PDB entry 6FQ5 | electron microscopy, 3.80 A resolution | chains G and J of the 10 polymer chains in the assembly

[Chain G]
Molecule: Histone H2A
From: Xenopus laevis
UniProtKB: Q6AZJ8 (Q6AZJ8_XENLA); residues 9-118 here correspond to UniProt positions 10-119 (UniProt number = residue number + 1)
Chain sequence (110 residues; numbered 9 to 118; the number before each row is that of its first residue):
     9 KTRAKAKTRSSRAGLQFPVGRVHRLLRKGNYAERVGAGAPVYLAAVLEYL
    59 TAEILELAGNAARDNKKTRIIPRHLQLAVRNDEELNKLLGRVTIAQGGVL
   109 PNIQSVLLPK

[Chain J]
Molecule: 147-nt DNA strand
From: synthetic construct
Sequence (147 nucleotides; numbered -73 to 73; the number before each row is that of its first residue; numbers below 1 keep their minus sign (DC-73 is residue -73)):
   -73 CTGGAGAATCCCGGTGCCGAGGCCGCTCAATTGGTCGTAGACAGCTCTAG
   -23 CACCGCTTAAACGCACGTACGCGCTGTCCCCCGCGTTTTAACCGCCAAGG
    27 GGATTACTCCCTAGTCTCCAGGCACGTGTCAGATATATACATCCTGT

[How chain G and chain J interact]
Pairs across the interface (15; chain G residue first):
  Lys9(G) with DG-41(J), phosphate contact
  Arg11(G) with DT-42(J), hydrogen bond to the base; DG-41(J), hydrogen bond to the sugar
  Ala14(G) with DT-43(J), phosphate contact
  Lys15(G) with DT-43(J), sugar contact; DT-42(J), salt bridge to the phosphate
  Thr16(G) with DT-43(J), phosphate contact
  Arg17(G) with DT-43(J), salt bridge to the phosphate
  Arg20(G) with DT-42(J), salt bridge to the phosphate
  Gly28(G) with DA-44(J), phosphate contact; DT-43(J), phosphate contact
  Arg29(G) with DA-44(J), phosphate contact
  Arg32(G) with DA-44(J), salt bridge to the phosphate
  Arg42(G) with DG-37(J), base contact
  Arg77(G) with DA-54(J), sugar contact
Interface residues without a listed pair, chain G (13 interface residues in all): Lys13
Interface residues without a listed pair, chain J (9 interface residues in all): DG-53, DA-45, DA-35

[Summary]
13 residues of chain G and 9 residues of chain J are in contact, with 2 hydrogen bonds and 4 salt bridges.
Polar contacts include Arg11(G)-DT-42(J), Arg11(G)-DG-41(J) and Lys15(G)-DT-42(J).
Chain G is Histone H2A (Xenopus laevis) and chain J is a 147-nt DNA strand (synthetic construct); the
structure, Class 1 : canonical nucleosome, was determined by electron microscopy together with 6FQ6 and 6FQ8
from the same study.
